6HE5 - chains G and L of the 20 polymer chains in the assembly; structure by electron microscopy, 4.12 A resolution (low resolution: residue-level contacts below are approximate; hydrogen-bond / salt-bridge calls are withheld).

== Chain G ==
Name: Proteasome subunit alpha
Organism: Archaeoglobus fulgidus (strain ATCC 49558 / VC-16 / DSM 4304 / JCM 9628 / NBRC 100126)
Notes: EC 3.4.25.1; engineered mutation(s): 0
UniProtKB: O29760 (PSA_ARCFU); residue numbers follow UniProt; this construct covers 2-246
Amino-acid sequence (247 residues; numbered 0 to 246; the number before each row is that of its first residue; numbering starts at 0):
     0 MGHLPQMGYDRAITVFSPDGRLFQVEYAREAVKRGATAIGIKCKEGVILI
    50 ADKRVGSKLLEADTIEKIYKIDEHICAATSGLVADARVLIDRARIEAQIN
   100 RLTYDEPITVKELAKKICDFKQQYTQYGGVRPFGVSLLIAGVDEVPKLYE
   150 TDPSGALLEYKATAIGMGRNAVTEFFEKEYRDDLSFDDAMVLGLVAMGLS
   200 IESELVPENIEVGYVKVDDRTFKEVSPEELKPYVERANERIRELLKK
Unresolved in the structure: 0-4
Differences from the reference sequence: initiating methionine (0); expression tag (1)

== Chain L ==
Name: Proteasome-activating nucleotidase
Organism: Archaeoglobus fulgidus (strain ATCC 49558 / VC-16 / DSM 4304 / JCM 9628 / NBRC 100126)
UniProtKB: O28303 (PAN_ARCFU); residues 2-398 here = UniProt positions 2-398
Amino-acid sequence (401 residues; row label = number of the first residue in the row; numbers below 1 keep their minus sign (Gly-2 is residue -2)):
    -2 GHMGGDSEIQYLLEKLKKLEEDYYKLRELYRRLEDEKKFIESERIRYERE
    48 VRRLRSEVERLRSPPLLVGVVSDILEDGRVVVKSSTGPKFVVNTSQYINE
    98 EELKPGARVALNQQTLAIVNVLPTSKDPMVYGFEVEEKPEVSYEDIGGLD
   148 VQIEEIREAVELPLLKPELFAEVGIEPPKGVLLYGPPGTGKTLLAKAVAN
   198 QTRATFIRVVGSEFVQKYIGEGARLVREVFQLAKEKAPSIIFIDELDAIA
   248 ARRTNSDTSGDREVQRTMMQLLAELDGFDPRGDVKVIGATNRIDILDPAI
   298 LRPGRFDRIIEVPLPTFEGRIQIFKIHTRKMKLAEDVDFKELARITEGAS
   348 GADIKAICTEAGMFAIREERAKVTMLDFTKAIEKVLKKTTPIPDLKGVMF
   398 V
Unresolved in the structure: -2 to 389
Differences from the reference sequence: expression tag (-2 to 1)
UniProt features mapped onto this chain:
  - region: Met396 to Val398 (Docks into pockets in the proteasome alpha-ring to cause gate opening)
  - binding site (ATP): Gly185 to Leu190, His324

== How chain G and chain L interact ==
Residue-residue contacts (17):
  Arg33(G) - Asp391(L)
  Arg33(G) - Leu392(L)
  Arg33(G) - Lys393(L)
  Arg33(G) - Phe397(L)
  Gly34(G) - Val398(L)
  Ala35(G) - Val398(L)
  Asp51(G) - Val398(L)
  Val54(G) - Gly394(L)
  Val54(G) - Val398(L)
  Lys66(G) - Val398(L)
  Ser79(G) - Val398(L)
  Gly80(G) - Val398(L)
  Leu81(G) - Met396(L)
  Leu81(G) - Phe397(L)
  Val82(G) - Met396(L)
  Val82(G) - Val398(L)
  Met166(G) - Lys393(L)
Other interface residues (no listed pair), chain G (13 interface residues in all): Ala30, Arg53
The authors on this interface:
  - pairs named by the authors: Gly80(G)-Val398(L) (backbone contact)
  - interface residues, chain L: Met396(L)

== In short ==
13 residues of chain G face 7 of chain L across their interface. The paper describes a backbone contact
between Gly80(G) and Val398(L). Curated annotation (UniProt) lists 7 ATP-binding residues on chain L. The
paper reports the interface residue Met396(L).
Here chain G is Proteasome subunit alpha and chain L is Proteasome-activating nucleotidase, both from
Archaeoglobus fulgidus (strain ATCC 49558 / VC-16 / DSM 4304 / JCM 9628 / NBRC 100126). Entry 6HE5 (20S core
particle of PAN-proteasomes) was determined by electron microscopy (same publication as 6HE7, 6HE8, 6HE9,
6HEA, 6HEC and 6HED).
